7RZR - chains A and B of the 6 polymer chains in the assembly; structure by electron microscopy, 2.27 A resolution.

== Chain A (and B) ==
Molecule: SARS-CoV-2 HR1 D936Y linked to a scaffold, Spike protein S2'
Source organism: Nostoc punctiforme (strain ATCC 29133 / PCC 73102)
Notes: chain B of this document is another copy of the same molecule, construct and numbering; everything in this record applies to it too
UniProt: chimeric construct of B2J981, P0DTC2: residues 742-915 from B2J981 (B2J981_NOSP7) positions 5-178 (UniProt number = residue number - 737); residues 917-988 from P0DTC2 (SPIKE_SARS2) positions 917-988 (same numbers)
Amino-acid sequence (257 residues; each row starts with the number of its first residue):
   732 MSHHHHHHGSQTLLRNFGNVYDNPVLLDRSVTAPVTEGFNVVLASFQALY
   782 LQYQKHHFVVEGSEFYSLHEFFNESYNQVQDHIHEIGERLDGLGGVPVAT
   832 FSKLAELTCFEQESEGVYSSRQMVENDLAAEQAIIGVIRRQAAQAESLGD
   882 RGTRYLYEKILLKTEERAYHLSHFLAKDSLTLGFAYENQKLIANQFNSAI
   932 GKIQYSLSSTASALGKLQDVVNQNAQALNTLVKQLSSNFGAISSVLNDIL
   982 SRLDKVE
Disordered / not traced: 732-917
Differences from the reference sequence: initiating methionine (732); expression tag (733-741); linker (916); engineered mutation Tyr936 (Asp in P0DTC2)

== Chain A / chain B interface ==
Residue-residue contacts (34; chain A residue first):
  Gln920(A) - Asn919(B)  hydrogen bond
  Gln920(A) - Gln920(B)
  Ile923(A) - Ile923(B)  hydrophobic
  Phe927(A) - Gln926(B)
  Phe927(A) - Phe927(B)  hydrophobic
  Phe927(A) - Ala930(B)  hydrophobic
  Ile931(A) - Ala930(B)  hydrophobic
  Ile934(A) - Ile934(B)  hydrophobic
  Leu938(A) - Ser937(B)
  Thr941(A) - Thr941(B)
  Leu945(A) - Ala944(B)  hydrophobic
  Leu945(A) - Leu945(B)  hydrophobic
  Leu945(A) - Leu948(B)  hydrophobic
  Leu948(A) - Leu948(B)  hydrophobic
  Val952(A) - Val951(B)  hydrophobic
  Val952(A) - Val952(B)  hydrophobic
  Val952(A) - Asn955(B)
  Leu959(A) - Asn955(B)
  Leu959(A) - Ala958(B)  hydrophobic
  Leu959(A) - Leu959(B)  hydrophobic
  Leu959(A) - Leu962(B)  hydrophobic
  Val963(A) - Leu962(B)  hydrophobic
  Leu966(A) - Leu966(B)  hydrophobic
  Phe970(A) - Leu966(B)  hydrophobic
  Phe970(A) - Asn969(B)
  Phe970(A) - Phe970(B)  hydrophobic
  Leu977(A) - Leu977(B)  hydrophobic
  Leu977(A) - Ile980(B)  hydrophobic
  Ile980(A) - Ile980(B)  hydrophobic
  Leu981(A) - Ile980(B)  hydrophobic
  Leu981(A) - Arg983(B)
  Leu984(A) - Leu984(B)  hydrophobic
  Glu988(A) - Arg983(B)  salt bridge
  Glu988(A) - Val987(B)
Interface residues without a listed pair, chain A (24 interface residues in all): Gln949, Ala956, Leu962, Ile973, Val987
Interface residues without a listed pair, chain B (28 interface residues in all): Ile973, Val976

== Overview ==
The interface between chain A and chain B involves 24 residues on one side and 28 on the other, with 1
hydrogen bond and 1 salt bridge. Polar contacts include Glu988(A)-Arg983(B) and Gln920(A)-Asn919(B).
Chain A and chain B are both SARS-CoV-2 HR1 D936Y linked to a scaffold, Spike protein S2' (Nostoc punctiforme
(strain ATCC 29133 / PCC 73102)); the structure, Cryo-EM structure of the SARS-CoV-2 HR1HR2 fusion core
complex with D936Y mutation, was determined by electron microscopy, deposited together with 7RZQ, 7RZS, 7RZT,
7RZU and 7RZV.
